5JB4 - chain A; structure by X-ray diffraction, 1.99 A resolution.

[Chain A]
Protein: Pancreatic trypsin inhibitor
From: Bos taurus
UniProt: P00974 (BPT1_BOVIN); residues 1001-1058 here correspond to UniProt positions 36-93 (UniProt number = residue number - 965)
Amino-acid sequence (58 residues; row label = number of the first residue in the row):
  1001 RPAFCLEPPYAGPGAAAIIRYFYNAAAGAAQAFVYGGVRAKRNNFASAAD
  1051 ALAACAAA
Differences from the reference sequence: variant Ala1003 (Asp38 in P00974), Ala1011 (Thr46 in P00974), Ala1015 (Lys50 in P00974), Ala1017 (Arg52 in P00974), Ala1026 (Lys61 in P00974), Ala1029 (Leu64 in P00974), Ala1030 (Cys65 in P00974), Ala1032 (Thr67 in P00974), Ala1046 (Lys81 in P00974), Ala1049 (Glu84 in P00974), Ala1051 (Cys86 in P00974), Ala1053 (Arg88 in P00974), Ala1054 (Thr89 in P00974), Ala1056 (Gly91 in P00974), Ala1057 (Gly92 in P00974); engineered mutation Gly1014 (Cys49 in P00974), Val1038 (Cys73 in P00974), Leu1052 (Met87 in P00974)
Disulfide bonds: Cys1005-Cys1055

[In short]
Chain A is Pancreatic trypsin inhibitor (Bos taurus); the structure, A simplified BPTI variant containing 21
alanines out 58 of residues, was determined by X-ray diffraction together with 5JB5, 5JB6 and 5JB7 from the
same study.
